PDB entry 5W9M | electron microscopy, 4.70 A resolution (low resolution: residue-level contacts below are approximate; hydrogen-bond / salt-bridge calls are withheld) | chains D and E of the 10 polymer chains in the assembly

[Chain D (and E)]
Molecule: Spike glycoprotein
Source organism: Middle East respiratory syndrome-related coronavirus
Notes: chain E of this document is another copy of the same molecule, construct and numbering; everything in this record applies to it too
UniProtKB: W5ZZF5 (W5ZZF5_9BETC); numbering as in UniProt (aligned over 1-1291)
Chain sequence (1329 residues; each row starts with the number of its first residue):
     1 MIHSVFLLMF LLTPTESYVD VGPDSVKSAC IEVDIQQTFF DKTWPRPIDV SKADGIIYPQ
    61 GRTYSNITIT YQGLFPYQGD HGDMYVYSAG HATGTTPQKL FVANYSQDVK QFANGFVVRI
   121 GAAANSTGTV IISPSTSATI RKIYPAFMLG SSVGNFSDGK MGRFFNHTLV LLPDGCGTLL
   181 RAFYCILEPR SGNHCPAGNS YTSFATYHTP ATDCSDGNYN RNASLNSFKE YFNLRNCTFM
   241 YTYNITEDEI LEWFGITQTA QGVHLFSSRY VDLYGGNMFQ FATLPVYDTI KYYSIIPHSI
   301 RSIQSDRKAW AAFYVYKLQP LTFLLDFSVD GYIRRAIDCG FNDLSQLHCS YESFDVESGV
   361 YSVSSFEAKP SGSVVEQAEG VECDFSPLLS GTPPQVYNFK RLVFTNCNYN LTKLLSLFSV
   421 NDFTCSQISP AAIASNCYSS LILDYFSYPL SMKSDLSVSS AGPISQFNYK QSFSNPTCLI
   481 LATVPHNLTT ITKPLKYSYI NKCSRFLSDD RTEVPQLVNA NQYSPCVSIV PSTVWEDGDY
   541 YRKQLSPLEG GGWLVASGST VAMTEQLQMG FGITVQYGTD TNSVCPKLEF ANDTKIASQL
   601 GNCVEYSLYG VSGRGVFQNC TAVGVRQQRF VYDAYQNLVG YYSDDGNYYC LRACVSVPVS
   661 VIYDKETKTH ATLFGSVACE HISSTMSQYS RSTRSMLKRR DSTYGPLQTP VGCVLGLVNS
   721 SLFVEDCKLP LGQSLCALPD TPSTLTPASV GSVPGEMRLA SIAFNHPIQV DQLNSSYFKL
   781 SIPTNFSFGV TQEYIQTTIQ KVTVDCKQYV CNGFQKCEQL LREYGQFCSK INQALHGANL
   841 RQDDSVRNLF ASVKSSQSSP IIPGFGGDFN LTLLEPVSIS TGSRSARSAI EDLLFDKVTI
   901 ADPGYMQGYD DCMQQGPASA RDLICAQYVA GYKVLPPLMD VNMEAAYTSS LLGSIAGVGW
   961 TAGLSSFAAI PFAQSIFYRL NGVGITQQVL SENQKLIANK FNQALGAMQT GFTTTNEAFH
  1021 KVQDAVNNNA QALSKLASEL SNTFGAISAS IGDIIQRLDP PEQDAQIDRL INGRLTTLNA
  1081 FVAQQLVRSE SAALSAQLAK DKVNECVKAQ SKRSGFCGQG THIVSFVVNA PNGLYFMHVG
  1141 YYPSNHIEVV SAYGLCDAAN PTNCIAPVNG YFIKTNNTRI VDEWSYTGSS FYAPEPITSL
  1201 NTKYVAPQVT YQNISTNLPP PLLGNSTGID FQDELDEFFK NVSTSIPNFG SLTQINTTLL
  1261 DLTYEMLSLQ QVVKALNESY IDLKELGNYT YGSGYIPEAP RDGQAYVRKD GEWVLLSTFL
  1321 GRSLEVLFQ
Not modelled in the structure: 1-752, 878-885, 1177-1182, 1224-1329 (chain E: 1-17, 744-1329)
Differences from the reference sequence: conflict Phe-506 (Leu in W5ZZF5), Ala-748 (Arg in W5ZZF5), Gly-751 (Arg in W5ZZF5); engineered mutation Pro-1060 (Val in W5ZZF5), Pro-1061 (Leu in W5ZZF5); expression tag (1292-1329)
Cystine bridges: Cys-806/Cys-828, Cys-811/Cys-817, Cys-912/Cys-925, Cys-1106/Cys-1117, Cys-1156/Cys-1164
What the authors report for this chain:
  - mutagenesis - V1060P/L1061P (>50-fold): increased expression

[How chain D and chain E interact]
Pairs across the interface - 61 pairs, chain D then chain E:
  Thr-803(D) / Ser-362(E)
  Asp-805(D) / Ser-364(E)
  Asp-805(D) / Ser-365(E)
  Gln-808(D) / Ser-365(E)
  Gln-808(D) / Ser-656(E)
  Asn-812(D) / Arg-614(E)
  Arg-822(D) / Gln-72(E)
  Arg-822(D) / Pro-320(E)
  Ser-829(D) / Ser-350(E)
  Gln-833(D) / Ser-350(E)
  Gln-833(D) / Tyr-351(E)
  His-836(D) / Val-360(E)
  His-836(D) / Tyr-361(E)
  Tyr-905(D) / Ser-676(E)
  Tyr-905(D) / Pro-710(E)
  Tyr-905(D) / Val-711(E)
  Tyr-905(D) / Gln-733(E)
  Met-906(D) / Pro-710(E)
  Gln-907(D) / Ser-676(E)
  Gln-907(D) / Ala-678(E)
  Gly-908(D) / Ser-676(E)
  Tyr-909(D) / Val-655(E)
  Tyr-909(D) / Ser-656(E)
  Tyr-909(D) / Val-657(E)
  Tyr-909(D) / Ser-676(E)
  Tyr-909(D) / Val-677(E)
  Tyr-909(D) / His-681(E)
  Asp-910(D) / Val-677(E)
  Asp-910(D) / Ala-678(E)
  Asp-910(D) / His-681(E)
  Cys-912(D) / Arg-652(E)
  Gln-914(D) / Val-616(E)
  Gln-914(D) / Gln-618(E)
  Gln-914(D) / Cys-650(E)
  Gln-914(D) / Arg-652(E)
  Gln-915(D) / Gln-618(E)
  Pro-917(D) / Arg-652(E)
  Ala-918(D) / Cys-650(E)
  Ala-918(D) / Arg-652(E)
  Ala-920(D) / Arg-652(E)
  Arg-921(D) / Val-639(E)
  Tyr-928(D) / Val-655(E)
  Tyr-928(D) / Ser-656(E)
  Tyr-928(D) / Pro-658(E)
  Tyr-928(D) / Ser-676(E)
  Val-929(D) / Cys-654(E)
  Lys-933(D) / Pro-658(E)
  Pro-936(D) / Leu-731(E)
  Pro-936(D) / Gln-733(E)
  Pro-937(D) / Gly-732(E)
  Pro-937(D) / Gln-733(E)
  Leu-938(D) / Pro-730(E)
  Leu-938(D) / Gly-732(E)
  Leu-938(D) / Gln-733(E)
  Met-939(D) / Gln-733(E)
  Asp-940(D) / Gln-733(E)
  Asp-940(D) / Ser-734(E)
  Ser-1038(D) / Tyr-635(E)
  Ser-1041(D) / Tyr-635(E)
  Gln-1056(D) / Glu-605(E)
  Gln-1056(D) / Ser-612(E)
Other interface residues (no listed pair), chain D (34 interface residues in all): Met-913, Cys-925
Other interface residues (no listed pair), chain E (38 interface residues in all): Cys-620, Leu-651, Gly-675, Glu-680

[Overview]
34 residues of chain D face 38 of chain E across their interface. From the paper: V1060P/L1061P of chain D
increase expression.
Both chains are Spike glycoprotein (Middle East respiratory syndrome-related coronavirus). Entry 5W9M (MERS S
ectodomain trimer in complex with variable domain of neutralizing antibody G4) was determined by electron
microscopy together with 5VZR, 5W9H, 5W9I, 5W9J, 5W9K, 5W9L and 3 further entries from the same study.
